PDB entry 8RVL | electron microscopy, 2.14 A resolution | chains A and G of the 34 polymer chains in the assembly

== Chain A ==
Name: Proteasome subunit alpha type-1
Organism: Saccharomyces cerevisiae
Reference sequence: P21243 (PSA1_YEAST); the author numbering skips numbers that UniProt does not, so the offset changes along the chain: 1-243 = UniProt 1-243; 245-253 = UniProt 244-252
Amino-acid sequence (252 residues; row label = number of the first residue in the row; note: 1 number in that range is skipped by the numbering (no residue carries it; nothing is unmodelled there)):
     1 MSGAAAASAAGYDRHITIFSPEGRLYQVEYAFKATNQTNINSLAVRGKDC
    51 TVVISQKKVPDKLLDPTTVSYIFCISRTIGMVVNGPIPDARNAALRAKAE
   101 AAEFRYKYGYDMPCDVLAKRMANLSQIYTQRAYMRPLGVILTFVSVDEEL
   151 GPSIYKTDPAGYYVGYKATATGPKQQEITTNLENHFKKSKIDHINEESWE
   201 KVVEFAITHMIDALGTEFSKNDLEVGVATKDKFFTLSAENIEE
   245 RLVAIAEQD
Unresolved in the structure: 1-7, 249-253

== Chain G ==
Name: Probable proteasome subunit alpha type-7
Organism: Saccharomyces cerevisiae
Reference sequence: P21242 (PSA7_YEAST); residues 1-288 here = UniProt positions 1-288
Amino-acid sequence (288 residues; each row starts with the number of its first residue):
     1 MTSIGTGYDLSNSVFSPDGRNFQVEYAVKAVENGTTSIGIKCNDGVVFAV
    51 EKLITSKLLVPQKNVKIQVVDRHIGCVYSGLIPDGRHLVNRGREEAASFK
   101 KLYKTPIPIPAFADRLGQYVQAHTLYNSVRPFGVSTIFGGVDKNGAHLYM
   151 LEPSGSYWGYKGAATGKGRQSAKAELEKLVDHHPEGLSAREAVKQAAKII
   201 YLAHEDNKEKDFELEISWCSLSETNGLHKFVKGDLLQEAIDFAQKEINGD
   251 DDEDEDDSDNVMSSDDENAPVATNANATTDQEGDIHLE
Unresolved in the structure: 1, 206-207, 246-288
Swiss-Prot annotation at these positions:
  - modified residue: T2 (N-acetylthreonine)

== How chain A and chain G interact ==
Residue-residue contacts (53; chain A residue first):
  S8(A) - Y8(G)  hydrogen bond
  A9(A) - Y8(G)  hydrogen bond (backbone-side chain)
  R14(A) - G7(G)
  R14(A) - Y8(G)
  R14(A) - V14(G)
  H15(A) - S11(G)  hydrogen bond
  H15(A) - V14(G)
  Q27(A) - F15(G)  hydrogen bond (side chain-backbone)
  Y30(A) - F15(G)
  Y30(A) - S16(G)
  Y30(A) - P17(G)  hydrophobic
  Y30(A) - G19(G)
  A31(A) - F15(G)  hydrophobic
  K33(A) - P17(G)
  A34(A) - F15(G)  hydrophobic
  A34(A) - G19(G)
  Q37(A) - G19(G)  hydrogen bond (side chain-backbone)
  K62(A) - K161(G)
  L63(A) - Y160(G)
  L63(A) - K161(G)  hydrogen bond (backbone-backbone)
  L63(A) - G162(G)
  L63(A) - L176(G)
  L63(A) - E177(G)
  L63(A) - V180(G)  hydrophobic
  L64(A) - W158(G)  hydrophobic
  L64(A) - G159(G)
  L64(A) - Y160(G)
  L64(A) - K161(G)
  D65(A) - G159(G)  hydrogen bond (backbone-backbone)
  T68(A) - Y149(G)
  T68(A) - W158(G)
  T68(A) - G159(G)  hydrogen bond (side chain-backbone)
  V69(A) - W158(G)  hydrophobic
  I87(A) - S156(G)
  I87(A) - W158(G)  hydrophobic
  P88(A) - Q121(G)
  P88(A) - S154(G)
  P88(A) - G155(G)
  P88(A) - S156(G)
  D89(A) - Q121(G)  hydrogen bond
  R91(A) - Q118(G)  hydrogen bond (backbone-side chain)
  R91(A) - Y157(G)  hydrogen bond (side chain-backbone)
  R91(A) - W158(G)
  N92(A) - Q118(G)
  N92(A) - Q121(G)  hydrogen bond
  L95(A) - Q118(G)
  Y133(A) - Y126(G)
  R135(A) - S13(G)
  R135(A) - F15(G)
  R135(A) - Q121(G)
  R135(A) - T124(G)  hydrogen bond (side chain-backbone)
  R135(A) - L125(G)
  P136(A) - F15(G)
Also at the interface, not in a pair above, chain A (30 interface residues in all): D61, S70, Y71, L137, G138
Also at the interface, not in a pair above, chain G (34 interface residues in all): D18, R20, K41, D114, N127, K173, D181

== In short ==
The interface between chain A and chain G involves 30 residues on one side and 34 on the other, with 13
hydrogen bonds. Among the polar pairs are S8(A)-Y8(G), A9(A)-Y8(G) and H15(A)-S11(G).
Chain A is Proteasome subunit alpha type-1 and chain G is Probable proteasome subunit alpha type-7, both from
Saccharomyces cerevisiae; the structure, Proteasomal late precursor complex from pre1-1, was determined by
electron microscopy, deposited together with 8RVO, 8RVP, 8RVQ and 9GBK.
